Entry 6PBX (electron microscopy, 4.00 A resolution); this record covers chains A and F of the 8 polymer chains in the assembly.

[Chain A]
Molecule: Potassium voltage-gated channel subfamily H member 1
Source organism: Rattus norvegicus
Reference sequence: Q63472 (KCNH1_RAT); the construct lacks a stretch of the UniProt sequence, so the offset changes along the chain: 14-773 = UniProt 14-773; 774-848 = UniProt 888-962
Chain sequence (846 residues; each row starts with the number of its first residue):
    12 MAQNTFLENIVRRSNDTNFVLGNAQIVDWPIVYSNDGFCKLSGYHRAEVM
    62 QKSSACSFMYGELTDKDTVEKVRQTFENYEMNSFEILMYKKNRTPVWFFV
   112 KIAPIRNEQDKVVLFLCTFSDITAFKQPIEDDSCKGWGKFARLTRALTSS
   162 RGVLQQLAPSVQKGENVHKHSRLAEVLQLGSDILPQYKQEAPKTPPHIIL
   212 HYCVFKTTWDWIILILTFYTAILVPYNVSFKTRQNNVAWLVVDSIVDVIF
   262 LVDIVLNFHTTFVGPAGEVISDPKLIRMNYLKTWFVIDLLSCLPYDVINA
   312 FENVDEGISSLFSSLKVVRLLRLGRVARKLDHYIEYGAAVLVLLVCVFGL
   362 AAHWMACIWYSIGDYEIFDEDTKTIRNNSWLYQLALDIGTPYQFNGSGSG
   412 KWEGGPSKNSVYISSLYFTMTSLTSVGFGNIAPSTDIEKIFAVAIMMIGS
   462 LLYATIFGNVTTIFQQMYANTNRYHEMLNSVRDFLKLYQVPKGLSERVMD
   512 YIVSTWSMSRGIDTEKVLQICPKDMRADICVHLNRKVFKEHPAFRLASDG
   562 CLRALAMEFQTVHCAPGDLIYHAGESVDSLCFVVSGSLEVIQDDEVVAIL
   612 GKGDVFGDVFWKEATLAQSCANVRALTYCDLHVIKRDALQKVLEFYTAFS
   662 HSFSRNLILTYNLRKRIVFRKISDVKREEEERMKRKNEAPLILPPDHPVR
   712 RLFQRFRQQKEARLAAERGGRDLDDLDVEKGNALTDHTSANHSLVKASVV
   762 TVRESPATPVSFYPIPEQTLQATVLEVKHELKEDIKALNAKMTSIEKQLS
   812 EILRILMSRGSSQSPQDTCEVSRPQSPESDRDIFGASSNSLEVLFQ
Disordered / not traced: 12-13, 202-213, 243-246, 274-283, 305-323, 407-411, 697-705, 721-857
Construct notes: expression tag (12-13, 849-857)
Swiss-Prot annotation at these positions:
  - region: Phe151 to Arg162 (Required for phosphatidylinositol bisphosphate binding), Tyr672 to Leu674 (Interaction with cyclic nucleotide-binding pocket)
  - motif: Ser436 to Asn441 (Selectivity filter)
  - glycosylation (N-linked (GlcNAc...) asparagine): Asn388, Asn406
  - modified residue (Phosphoserine): Ser833, Ser837, Ser840

[Chain F]
Molecule: Calmodulin-1
Source organism: Homo sapiens
Reference sequence: P0DP23 (CALM1_HUMAN); residues 0-148 here correspond to UniProt positions 1-149 (UniProt number = residue number + 1)
Chain sequence (149 residues; row label = number of the first residue in the row; numbering starts at 0):
     0 MADQLTEEQIAEFKEAFSLFDKDGDGTITTKELGTVMRSLGQNPTEAELQ
    50 DMINEVDADGNGTIDFPEFLTMMARKMKDTDSEEEIREAFRVFDKDGNGY
   100 ISAAELRHVMTNLGEKLTDEEVDEMIREADIDGDGQVNYEEFVQMMTAK
Disordered / not traced: 0-7, 148
Swiss-Prot annotation at these positions:
  - binding site (Ca(2+)): Asp20, Asp22, Asp24, Thr26, Glu31, Asp56, Asp58, Asn60, Thr62, Glu67, Asp93, Asp95, Asn97, Tyr99, Glu104, Asp129, Asp131, Asp133, Gln135, Glu140
  - modified residue: Ala1 (N-acetylalanine), Lys21 (N6-acetyllysine), Thr44 (Phosphothreonine), Ser81 (Phosphoserine), Lys94 (N6-acetyllysine), Tyr99 (Phosphotyrosine), Ser101 (Phosphoserine), Thr110 (Phosphothreonine), Lys115 (N6,N6,N6-trimethyllysine), Tyr138 (Phosphotyrosine)
  - cross-link: Lys21 (Glycyl lysine isopeptide (Lys-Gly) (interchain with G-Cter in SUMO2))

[Chain A / chain F interface]
Contacting residue pairs - 14 pairs, chain A then chain F:
  Cys631(A) with Arg126(F)
  Arg677(A) with Arg126(F)
  Val679(A) with Glu119(F); Asp122(F)
  Arg681(A) with Asp118(F)
  Asp685(A) with Ala103(F)
  Glu692(A) with His107(F), salt bridge
  Lys695(A) with His107(F)
  Asp707(A) with Leu112(F)
  Val710(A) with Phe92(F), hydrophobic
  Leu713(A) with Met144(F), hydrophobic; Met145(F), hydrophobic
  Phe714(A) with Leu105(F), hydrophobic; Leu116(F), hydrophobic
Also at the interface, not in a pair above, chain A (14 interface residues in all): Phe680, Arg688, Arg711
Also at the interface, not in a pair above, chain F (14 interface residues in all): Ser101, Glu114

[Summary]
Chain A and chain F each contribute 14 residues to their interface, with 1 salt bridge. The salt-bridged pair
is Glu692(A)-His107(F). Curated annotation (UniProt) lists 20 Ca2+-binding residues on chain F.
Here chain A is Potassium voltage-gated channel subfamily H member 1 (Rattus norvegicus) and chain F is
Calmodulin-1 (Homo sapiens). Entry 6PBX (Single particle cryo-EM structure of the voltage-gated K+ channel
Eag1 3-13 deletion mutant bound to calmodulin ...) was determined by electron microscopy, deposited together
with 6PBY.
